Entry 6XKK (electron microscopy, 3.72 A resolution); this record covers chains D and F of the 44 polymer chains in the assembly.

# Chain D (and F)
Molecule: NACHT, LRR and PYD domains-containing protein 1
Source organism: Homo sapiens
Notes: fragment: CARD domain; chain F of this document is another copy of the same molecule, construct and numbering; everything in this record applies to it too
Reference sequence: Q9C000 (NLRP1_HUMAN), isoform Q9C000-3; residues 1379-1473 here correspond to UniProt positions 1305-1399 (UniProt number = residue number - 74)
Sequence (95 residues; numbered 1379 to 1473; the number before each row is that of its first residue):
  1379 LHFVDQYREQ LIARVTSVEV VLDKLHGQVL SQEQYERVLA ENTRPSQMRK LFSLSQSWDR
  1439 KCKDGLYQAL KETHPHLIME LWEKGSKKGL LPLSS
Unresolved in the structure: 1464-1473
From the paper describing this entry:
  - self-association interface (contacts with another copy of this molecule); pairs are residue here / residue on that copy: E1397-R1427, T1421-E1414
  - mutagenesis - R1392E, E1397R, D1401R, E1411R, E1414R, R1427E, Y1445A: decreased signaling
  - mutagenesis - M1457A, W1460A, E1461R: unchanged signaling

# Interface between chain D and chain F
Pairs across the interface - 10 pairs, chain D then chain F:
  R1386(D) - D1401(F)  salt bridge
  R1386(D) - H1404(F)  hydrogen bond
  R1386(D) - Y1413(F)
  E1387(D) - D1401(F)
  E1387(D) - K1402(F)
  I1390(D) - D1401(F)
  R1427(D) - E1397(F)  salt bridge
  R1427(D) - D1401(F)  salt bridge
  R1427(D) - Y1413(F)
  Q1434(D) - Q1410(F)
Also at the interface, not in a pair above, chain D (6 interface residues in all): S1424
Also at the interface, not in a pair above, chain F (7 interface residues in all): V1398

# In short
Chain D and chain F form an interface of 6 and 7 residues respectively, with 1 hydrogen bond and 3 salt
bridges. Among the polar pairs are R1386(D)-D1401(F), R1427(D)-E1397(F) and R1427(D)-D1401(F). The paper
reports that R1392E, E1397R and D1401R of chain D, among others, reduce signaling; a self-association
interface involving E1397(D), T1421(D) and R1427(D); 10 substitutions were tested in all.
Both chains are NACHT, LRR and PYD domains-containing protein 1 (Homo sapiens). Entry 6XKK (Cryo-EM structure
of the NLRP1-CARD filament) was determined by electron microscopy together with 6XKJ and 7KEU from the same
study.
